Entry 8AG4 (electron microscopy, 2.46 A resolution); this record covers chains A and B of the 4 polymer chains in the assembly.

== Chain A ==
Name: X-ray repair cross-complementing protein 6
Source organism: Homo sapiens
Notes: EC 3.6.4.-, 4.2.99.-
UniProt: P12956 (XRCC6_HUMAN); residues 1-609 here = UniProt positions 1-609
Amino-acid sequence (651 residues; row label = number of the first residue in the row; numbers below 1 keep their minus sign (Met-41 is residue -41)):
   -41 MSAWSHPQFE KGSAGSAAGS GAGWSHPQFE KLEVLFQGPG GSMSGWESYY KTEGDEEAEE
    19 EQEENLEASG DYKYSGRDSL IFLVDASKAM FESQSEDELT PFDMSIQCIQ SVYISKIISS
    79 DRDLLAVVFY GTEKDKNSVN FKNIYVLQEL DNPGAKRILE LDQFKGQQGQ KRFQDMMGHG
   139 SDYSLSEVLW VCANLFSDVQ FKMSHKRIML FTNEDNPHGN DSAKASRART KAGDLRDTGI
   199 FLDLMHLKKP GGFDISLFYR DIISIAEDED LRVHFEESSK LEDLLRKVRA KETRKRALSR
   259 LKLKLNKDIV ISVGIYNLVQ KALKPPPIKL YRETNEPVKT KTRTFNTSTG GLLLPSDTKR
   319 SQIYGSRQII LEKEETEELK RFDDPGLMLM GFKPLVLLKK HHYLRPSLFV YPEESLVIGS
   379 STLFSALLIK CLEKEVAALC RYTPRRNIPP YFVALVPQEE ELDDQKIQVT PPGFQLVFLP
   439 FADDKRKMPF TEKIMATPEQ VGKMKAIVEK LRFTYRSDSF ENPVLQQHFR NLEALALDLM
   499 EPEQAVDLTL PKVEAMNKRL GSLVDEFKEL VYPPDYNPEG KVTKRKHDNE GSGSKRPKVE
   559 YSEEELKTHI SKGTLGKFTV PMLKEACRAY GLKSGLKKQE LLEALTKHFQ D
Unresolved in the structure: -41 to 32, 535-609
Sequence notes: initiating methionine (-41); expression tag (-40 to 0)
Swiss-Prot annotation at these positions:
  - region: Val578 to Glu583 (Interaction with BAX)
  - active site: Lys31 (Schiff-base intermediate with DNA)
  - modified residue: Ser2 (N-acetylserine), Ser6 (Phosphoserine), Ser27 (Phosphoserine), Lys31 (N6-acetyllysine), Ser51 (Phosphoserine), Ser306 (Phosphoserine), Lys317 (N6-acetyllysine), Lys331 (N6-acetyllysine), Lys338 (N6-acetyllysine), Thr455 (Phosphothreonine), Lys461 (N6-acetyllysine), Ser477 (Phosphoserine), Ser520 (Phosphoserine), Lys539 (N6-acetyllysine), Lys542 (N6-acetyllysine), Lys544 (N6-acetyllysine), Ser550 (Phosphoserine), Lys553 (N6-acetyllysine), Lys556 (N6-acetyllysine), Ser560 (Phosphoserine) and 1 more in UniProt
  - cross-link (Glycyl lysine isopeptide (Lys-Gly)): Lys287 (interchain with G-Cter in SUMO2), Lys317 (interchain with G-Cter in SUMO2), Lys556 (interchain with G-Cter in SUMO2)
  - mutagenesis: Lys31 (K31A: Diminishes the ability to form a Schiff base. Abolishes adduct formation; when associated with A-160 and A-164), Lys160 (K160A: Abolishes adduct formation; when associated with A-31 and A-160), Lys164 (K164A: Abolishes adduct formation; when associated with A-31 and A-164), Lys539 (K539Q: Complete loss of suppression of BAX-induced apoptosis; K539R: No effect on suppression of BAX-induced apoptosis), Lys542 (K542Q: Complete loss of suppression of BAX-induced apoptosis; K542R: No effect on suppression of BAX-induced apoptosis), Lys544 (K544R: No effect on suppression of BAX-induced apoptosis), Lys553 (K553Q: Partial loss of suppression of BAX-induced apoptosis; K553R: No effect on suppression of BAX-induced apoptosis), Lys556 (K556R: No effect on suppression of BAX-induced apoptosis), Lys570 (K570R: Loss of methylation; loss of anti-apoptotic activity; no effect on XRCC5 stabilization)

== Chain B ==
Name: X-ray repair cross-complementing protein 5
Source organism: Homo sapiens
Notes: EC 3.6.4.-
UniProt: P13010 (XRCC5_HUMAN); residue numbers follow UniProt; this construct covers 1-732
Amino-acid sequence (755 residues; each row starts with the number of its first residue; numbers below 1 keep their minus sign (Met-22 is residue -22)):
   -22 MAHHHHHHHH HHGALEVLFQ GPHMVRSGNK AAVVLCMDVG FTMSNSIPGI ESPFEQAKKV
    38 ITMFVQRQVF AENKDEIALV LFGTDGTDNP LSGGDQYQNI TVHRHLMLPD FDLLEDIESK
    98 IQPGSQQADF LDALIVSMDV IQHETIGKKF EKRHIEIFTD LSSRFSKSQL DIIIHSLKKC
   158 DISLQFFLPF SLGKEDGSGD RGDGPFRLGG HGPSFPLKGI TEQQKEGLEI VKMVMISLEG
   218 EDGLDEIYSF SESLRKLCVF KKIERHSIHW PCRLTIGSNL SIRIAAYKSI LQERVKKTWT
   278 VVDAKTLKKE DIQKETVYCL NDDDETEVLK EDIIQGFRYG SDIVPFSKVD EEQMKYKSEG
   338 KCFSVLGFCK SSQVQRRFFM GNQVLKVFAA RDDEAAAVAL SSLIHALDDL DMVAIVRYAY
   398 DKRANPQVGV AFPHIKHNYE CLVYVQLPFM EDLRQYMFSS LKNSKKYAPT EAQLNAVDAL
   458 IDSMSLAKKD EKTDTLEDLF PTTKIPNPRF QRLFQCLLHR ALHPREPLPP IQQHIWNMLN
   518 PPAEVTTKSQ IPLSKIKTLF PLIEAKKKDQ VTAQEIFQDN HEDGPTAKKL KTEQGGAHFS
   578 VSSLAEGSVT SVGSVNPAEN FRVLVKQKKA SFEEASNQLI NHIEQFLDTN ETPYFMKSID
   638 CIRAFREEAI KFSEEQRFNN FLKALQEKVE IKQLNHFWEI VVQDGITLIT KEEASGSSVT
   698 AEEAKKFLAP KDKPSGDTAA VFEEGGDVDD LLDMI
Unresolved in the structure: -22 to -2, 177-180, 190-192, 545-732
Sequence notes: initiating methionine (-22); expression tag (-21 to 0)
Swiss-Prot annotation at these positions:
  - region: Leu138 to Leu165 (Leucine-zipper)
  - motif: Glu720 to Leu728 (EEXXXDL motif)
  - modified residue: Lys144 (N6-acetyllysine), Ser255 (Phosphoserine), Ser258 (Phosphoserine), Lys265 (N6-acetyllysine), Ser318 (Phosphoserine), Lys332 (N6-acetyllysine), Thr535 (Phosphothreonine), Ser577 (Phosphoserine), Ser579 (Phosphoserine), Ser580 (Phosphoserine), Lys660 (N6-acetyllysine), Lys665 (N6-acetyllysine), Thr715 (Phosphothreonine)
  - cross-link (Glycyl lysine isopeptide (Lys-Gly)): Lys195 (interchain with G-Cter in SUMO2), Lys532 (interchain with G-Cter in SUMO2), Lys534 (interchain with G-Cter in SUMO2), Lys566 (interchain with G-Cter in SUMO2), Lys568 (interchain with G-Cter in SUMO2), Lys669 (interchain with G-Cter in SUMO2), Lys688 (interchain with G-Cter in SUMO2)
  - mutagenesis: Glu720 to Glu721 (Abolishes interaction with PRKDC and its recruitment to sites of DNA damage), Asp726 to Asp727 (Abolishes interaction with PRKDC and its recruitment to sites of DNA damage)

== Interface between chain A and chain B ==
Pairs across the interface - 350 pairs, chain A then chain B:
  Ile75(A) - Tyr316(B)
  Arg80(A) - Arg315(B)
  Asn110(A) - Ser318(B)
  Pro111(A) - Gly317(B)
  Pro111(A) - Ser318(B)  hydrogen bond (backbone-backbone)
  Gly112(A) - Ser318(B)
  Ala113(A) - Asp319(B)
  Glu227(A) - Ser436(B)  hydrogen bond
  Phe233(A) - Met434(B)  hydrophobic
  Arg244(A) - Gln432(B)
  Arg247(A) - Gln432(B)
  Ala248(A) - Gln432(B)
  Ala248(A) - Met434(B)
  Thr251(A) - Gln432(B)  hydrogen bond (side chain-backbone)
  Thr251(A) - Tyr433(B)
  Lys253(A) - Tyr433(B)
  Lys253(A) - Met434(B)
  Lys253(A) - Phe435(B)
  Leu263(A) - Leu457(B)  hydrophobic
  Asn264(A) - Leu530(B)
  Asp266(A) - Lys534(B)
  Ile267(A) - Leu530(B)
  Ile267(A) - Lys534(B)
  Ile267(A) - Leu539(B)  hydrophobic
  Val268(A) - Leu539(B)
  Ile269(A) - Leu539(B)  hydrophobic
  Tyr274(A) - Phe435(B)
  Asn275(A) - Arg431(B)
  Leu276(A) - Asp429(B)
  Leu276(A) - Leu430(B)
  Leu276(A) - Arg431(B)  hydrogen bond (backbone-backbone)
  Leu276(A) - Tyr433(B)  hydrophobic
  Val277(A) - Asp429(B)
  Gln278(A) - Asp429(B)  hydrogen bond (backbone-backbone)
  Gln278(A) - Arg431(B)
  Lys279(A) - Asp429(B)
  Ala280(A) - Glu428(B)
  Ala280(A) - Asp429(B)  hydrogen bond (backbone-side chain)
  Pro283(A) - Phe314(B)
  Pro285(A) - Gln312(B)
  Pro285(A) - Gly313(B)
  Pro285(A) - Phe314(B)
  Pro285(A) - Phe323(B)  hydrophobic
  Ile286(A) - Gln312(B)
  Ile286(A) - Gly313(B)  hydrogen bond (backbone-backbone)
  Ile286(A) - Arg315(B)
  Ile286(A) - Ile320(B)  hydrophobic
  Lys287(A) - Gln312(B)
  Leu288(A) - Ile311(B)  hydrophobic
  Leu288(A) - Ile320(B)  hydrophobic
  Tyr289(A) - Cys296(B)
  Tyr289(A) - Leu297(B)
  Tyr289(A) - Asn298(B)  hydrogen bond (side chain-backbone)
  Arg290(A) - Glu308(B)  hydrogen bond (side chain-backbone)
  Arg290(A) - Asp309(B)  salt bridge
  Arg290(A) - Ile311(B)
  Pro295(A) - Asn298(B)
  Lys297(A) - Asn298(B)
  Thr298(A) - Tyr295(B)
  Lys299(A) - Thr293(B)
  Lys299(A) - Val294(B)  hydrogen bond (backbone-backbone)
  Thr300(A) - Glu292(B)
  Arg301(A) - Lys291(B)
  Arg301(A) - Glu292(B)  hydrogen bond (backbone-backbone)
  Thr302(A) - Gln290(B)
  Thr302(A) - Lys291(B)
  Phe303(A) - Ile289(B)
  Phe303(A) - Gln290(B)  hydrogen bond (backbone-backbone)
  Phe303(A) - Glu292(B)
  Asn304(A) - Asp288(B)
  Asn304(A) - Gln290(B)
  Thr305(A) - Glu287(B)  hydrogen bond (side chain-backbone)
  Thr305(A) - Asp288(B)  hydrogen bond (backbone-backbone)
  Thr305(A) - Ile289(B)
  Thr305(A) - Gln290(B)
  Leu311(A) - Ile289(B)  hydrophobic
  Asp315(A) - Asp280(B)
  Asp315(A) - Ala281(B)
  Thr316(A) - Val278(B)
  Thr316(A) - Val279(B)  hydrogen bond (side chain-backbone)
  Lys317(A) - Thr277(B)
  Lys317(A) - Val278(B)
  Lys317(A) - Val279(B)  hydrogen bond (backbone-backbone)
  Arg318(A) - Trp276(B)
  Arg318(A) - Thr277(B)
  Arg318(A) - Val278(B)
  Ser319(A) - Trp276(B)
  Ser319(A) - Thr277(B)  hydrogen bond (backbone-backbone)
  Ser319(A) - Val279(B)
  Gln320(A) - Lys274(B)
  Gln320(A) - Thr275(B)
  Gln320(A) - Trp276(B)
  Gln320(A) - Leu494(B)
  Ile321(A) - Lys274(B)  hydrogen bond (backbone-side chain)
  Tyr322(A) - Phe47(B)
  Tyr322(A) - Lys274(B)
  Tyr322(A) - Leu494(B)  hydrophobic
  Arg325(A) - Phe88(B)
  Arg325(A) - Ala498(B)  hydrogen bond (side chain-backbone)
  Gln326(A) - Leu284(B)  hydrogen bond (side chain-backbone)
  Ile327(A) - Leu494(B)  hydrophobic
  Ile327(A) - Arg497(B)
  Ile328(A) - Leu284(B)  hydrophobic
  Ile328(A) - Arg497(B)  hydrogen bond (backbone-side chain)
  Leu329(A) - Trp276(B)  hydrophobic
  Leu329(A) - Leu505(B)  hydrophobic
  Glu333(A) - Arg497(B)  salt bridge
  Glu333(A) - Leu505(B)
  Thr334(A) - Trp276(B)
  Leu337(A) - Arg489(B)
  Lys338(A) - Arg486(B)
  Arg339(A) - Ile508(B)
  Phe340(A) - Pro485(B)  hydrophobic
  Phe340(A) - Arg489(B)
  Phe340(A) - Ile508(B)  hydrophobic
  Phe340(A) - Ile512(B)  hydrophobic
  Phe340(A) - Trp513(B)
  Asp341(A) - Trp513(B)
  Leu347(A) - Met461(B)  hydrophobic
  Met348(A) - Met461(B)
  Met348(A) - Leu516(B)
  Met348(A) - Pro518(B)
  Gly349(A) - Met461(B)
  Gly349(A) - Leu463(B)
  Phe350(A) - Ile458(B)  hydrophobic
  Phe350(A) - Met461(B)  hydrogen bond (backbone-backbone)
  Phe350(A) - Ser462(B)
  Phe350(A) - Leu463(B)  hydrogen bond (backbone-backbone)
  Lys351(A) - Asp475(B)  salt bridge
  Lys351(A) - Phe477(B)  hydrogen bond (side chain-backbone)
  Pro352(A) - Ala464(B)
  Pro352(A) - Leu473(B)  hydrophobic
  Val354(A) - Leu473(B)  hydrophobic
  Leu355(A) - Ala464(B)  hydrophobic
  Leu355(A) - Leu473(B)  hydrophobic
  Leu355(A) - Asp475(B)
  Lys357(A) - Arg353(B)  hydrogen bond (backbone-side chain)
  Lys358(A) - Ser348(B)
  Lys358(A) - Arg353(B)  hydrogen bond (backbone-side chain)
  Lys358(A) - Phe356(B)
  Lys358(A) - Phe409(B)
  His359(A) - Ile267(B)
  His359(A) - Val361(B)
  His359(A) - His411(B)
  His360(A) - Arg353(B)
  Tyr361(A) - Ile267(B)
  Tyr361(A) - Arg353(B)
  Tyr361(A) - Phe356(B)
  Tyr361(A) - Met357(B)  hydrogen bond (side chain-backbone)
  Tyr361(A) - Gly358(B)  hydrogen bond (side chain-backbone)
  Tyr361(A) - Val361(B)
  Tyr361(A) - Val422(B)  hydrophobic
  Leu362(A) - Asn359(B)
  Pro364(A) - Gly358(B)
  Phe367(A) - Phe435(B)  hydrophobic
  Tyr369(A) - Phe435(B)  hydrophobic
  Tyr369(A) - Ser436(B)  hydrogen bond (side chain-backbone)
  Pro370(A) - Leu438(B)  hydrophobic
  Glu372(A) - Tyr444(B)
  Ser373(A) - Ala542(B)
  Leu374(A) - Glu541(B)
  Leu374(A) - Ala542(B)  hydrogen bond (backbone-backbone)
  Val375(A) - Leu539(B)  hydrophobic
  Val375(A) - Ile540(B)
  Ile376(A) - Pro538(B)
  Ile376(A) - Leu539(B)
  Ile376(A) - Ile540(B)  hydrogen bond (backbone-backbone)
  Gly377(A) - Pro538(B)
  Gly377(A) - Leu539(B)
  Ser378(A) - Leu539(B)
  Ser379(A) - Tyr444(B)
  Thr380(A) - Tyr444(B)
  Thr380(A) - Phe537(B)
  Leu381(A) - Phe537(B)  hydrophobic
  Phe382(A) - Leu438(B)  hydrophobic
  Ser383(A) - Leu438(B)
  Ser383(A) - Tyr444(B)
  Ala384(A) - Val454(B)
  Lys388(A) - Leu451(B)
  Lys388(A) - Val454(B)
  Lys388(A) - Asp455(B)  salt bridge
  Lys388(A) - Ile458(B)
  Cys389(A) - Ile458(B)  hydrophobic
  Lys392(A) - Asp455(B)  salt bridge
  Lys392(A) - Ile458(B)
  Lys392(A) - Asp459(B)  salt bridge
  Val394(A) - Ile458(B)  hydrophobic
  Leu397(A) - Leu463(B)  hydrophobic
  Leu397(A) - Phe477(B)  hydrophobic
  Leu397(A) - Thr479(B)
  Arg399(A) - Trp513(B)
  Arg399(A) - Leu516(B)  hydrogen bond (side chain-backbone)
  Arg399(A) - Asn517(B)  hydrogen bond
  Pro407(A) - Arg486(B)
  Tyr409(A) - Gln269(B)  hydrogen bond
  Phe410(A) - Phe477(B)  hydrophobic
  Phe410(A) - Thr479(B)
  Phe410(A) - Leu516(B)
  Glu418(A) - Ser437(B)
  Gln426(A) - Met434(B)
  Gln426(A) - Phe435(B)  hydrogen bond (side chain-backbone)
  Val427(A) - Arg354(B)  hydrogen bond (backbone-side chain)
  Thr428(A) - Arg354(B)  hydrogen bond
  Pro429(A) - Phe435(B)  hydrophobic
  Pro430(A) - Ser436(B)
  Gln433(A) - Arg353(B)
  Gln433(A) - Arg354(B)
  Val435(A) - Arg353(B)
  Leu437(A) - Thr479(B)
  Pro438(A) - Thr479(B)
  Pro438(A) - Thr480(B)
  Phe439(A) - Thr480(B)
  Phe439(A) - Ile482(B)
  Phe439(A) - Pro483(B)
  Phe439(A) - Asn484(B)
  Phe439(A) - Pro485(B)
  Ala440(A) - Leu234(B)
  Ala440(A) - Thr480(B)
  Ala440(A) - Lys481(B)
  Ala440(A) - Ile482(B)  hydrogen bond (backbone-backbone)
  Asp441(A) - Arg44(B)  salt bridge
  Asp441(A) - Leu234(B)
  Asp441(A) - Glu270(B)
  Asp441(A) - Asn484(B)  hydrogen bond (side chain-backbone)
  Asp441(A) - Phe487(B)
  Asp442(A) - Ser266(B)
  Asp442(A) - Ile267(B)
  Asp442(A) - Leu268(B)  hydrogen bond (backbone-backbone)
  Asp442(A) - Gln269(B)
  Asp442(A) - Glu270(B)  hydrogen bond (side chain-backbone)
  Lys443(A) - Ser266(B)
  Lys443(A) - Ile267(B)
  Lys443(A) - Thr480(B)
  Arg444(A) - Met1(B)
  Arg444(A) - Arg3(B)
  Arg444(A) - Lys265(B)
  Arg444(A) - Ser266(B)  hydrogen bond (backbone-backbone)
  Arg444(A) - Leu268(B)  hydrogen bond (side chain-backbone)
  Arg444(A) - Gln269(B)
  Arg444(A) - Glu270(B)  salt bridge
  Lys445(A) - Glu241(B)  hydrogen bond (side chain-backbone)
  Lys445(A) - Arg242(B)
  Lys445(A) - His243(B)
  Met446(A) - Tyr264(B)  hydrophobic
  Met446(A) - Lys265(B)
  Met446(A) - Ser266(B)
  Met446(A) - Lys363(B)
  Met446(A) - Phe365(B)  hydrophobic
  Pro447(A) - His243(B)
  Pro447(A) - Tyr264(B)
  Thr449(A) - Asn415(B)
  Lys451(A) - Ile412(B)
  Lys451(A) - Lys413(B)  hydrogen bond (side chain-backbone)
  Lys451(A) - His414(B)
  Lys451(A) - Asn415(B)
  Lys451(A) - Tyr416(B)
  Lys451(A) - Glu417(B)  salt bridge
  Ile452(A) - Ala374(B)  hydrophobic
  Ile452(A) - Val375(B)  hydrophobic
  Ile452(A) - Ser378(B)  hydrogen bond (backbone-side chain)
  Ile452(A) - Glu417(B)
  Met453(A) - Ser378(B)
  Met453(A) - His382(B)
  Met453(A) - Glu417(B)
  Ala454(A) - Val375(B)
  Ala454(A) - Ser378(B)  hydrogen bond (backbone-side chain)
  Ala454(A) - Ser379(B)
  Gln458(A) - Val375(B)
  Gln458(A) - Ser379(B)
  Val459(A) - Ser379(B)
  Val459(A) - His382(B)
  Val459(A) - Ala383(B)
  Val459(A) - Asp386(B)
  Met462(A) - Ile253(B)  hydrophobic
  Met462(A) - Ser379(B)
  Met462(A) - Leu380(B)  hydrophobic
  Met462(A) - Ala383(B)  hydrophobic
  Lys463(A) - Ala383(B)
  Lys463(A) - Asp386(B)  salt bridge
  Lys463(A) - Leu387(B)
  Val466(A) - Phe345(B)  hydrophobic
  Val466(A) - Met389(B)  hydrophobic
  Glu467(A) - Leu387(B)
  Glu467(A) - Met389(B)
  Leu469(A) - Ile253(B)  hydrophobic
  Leu469(A) - Phe345(B)  hydrogen bond (backbone-backbone)
  Arg470(A) - Phe345(B)
  Arg470(A) - Lys347(B)
  Arg470(A) - Met389(B)  hydrogen bond
  Phe471(A) - Leu343(B)
  Phe471(A) - Gly344(B)
  Phe471(A) - Phe345(B)  hydrogen bond (backbone-backbone)
  Phe471(A) - Cys346(B)
  Thr472(A) - Gln350(B)
  Tyr473(A) - Cys346(B)  hydrophobic
  Tyr473(A) - Gln350(B)  hydrogen bond (backbone-side chain)
  Tyr473(A) - Val351(B)  hydrophobic
  Tyr473(A) - Leu424(B)
  Ser475(A) - Phe355(B)
  Ser475(A) - Leu430(B)
  Asp476(A) - Met427(B)
  Asp476(A) - Leu430(B)
  Phe478(A) - Val405(B)  hydrophobic
  Phe478(A) - Phe426(B)
  Phe478(A) - Met427(B)  hydrogen bond (backbone-backbone)
  Glu479(A) - Phe426(B)
  Glu479(A) - Met427(B)
  Glu479(A) - Glu428(B)
  Asn480(A) - Phe426(B)
  Asn480(A) - Glu428(B)  hydrogen bond (backbone-side chain)
  Pro481(A) - Tyr333(B)  hydrophobic
  Val482(A) - Tyr333(B)  hydrophobic
  Val482(A) - Asn402(B)
  Gln484(A) - Glu428(B)
  Phe487(A) - Tyr316(B)
  Asn489(A) - Gln330(B)  hydrogen bond (side chain-backbone)
  Asn489(A) - Met331(B)
  Leu490(A) - Phe314(B)  hydrophobic
  Leu490(A) - Tyr316(B)  hydrophobic
  Glu491(A) - Tyr316(B)  hydrogen bond
  Leu493(A) - Val321(B)  hydrophobic
  Leu493(A) - Lys325(B)
  Leu493(A) - Val326(B)  hydrophobic
  Leu493(A) - Gln330(B)
  Ala494(A) - Asp319(B)
  Ala494(A) - Val321(B)  hydrophobic
  Glu499(A) - Gln330(B)
  Asp505(A) - Tyr333(B)  hydrogen bond
  Asp505(A) - Arg394(B)  salt bridge
  Thr507(A) - Leu343(B)
  Thr507(A) - Arg394(B)  hydrogen bond (backbone-side chain)
  Thr507(A) - Val405(B)
  Thr507(A) - Phe426(B)
  Pro509(A) - Ser341(B)
  Pro509(A) - Leu343(B)
  Val511(A) - Ser255(B)
  Met514(A) - Gly254(B)
  Met514(A) - Val342(B)
  Asn515(A) - Gly254(B)
  Asn515(A) - Ser255(B)  hydrogen bond (side chain-backbone)
  Asn515(A) - Asn256(B)
  Val522(A) - Asn256(B)
  Phe525(A) - Ser379(B)
  Lys526(A) - Asn256(B)
  Val529(A) - Ala372(B)
  Val529(A) - Val375(B)  hydrophobic
  Val529(A) - Ala376(B)
  Tyr530(A) - Ser258(B)  hydrogen bond (side chain-backbone)
  Tyr530(A) - Ala372(B)  hydrophobic
  Pro531(A) - Ala372(B)
Also at the interface, not in a pair above, chain A (188 interface residues in all): Ile72, Ile76, Lys249, Arg252, Arg254, Pro284, Val296, Gly323, Glu336, Arg363, Ser365, Leu385, Ile387, Glu391, Gln416, Glu417, Phe436, Ile465, Leu483, His486, Leu508, Leu518
Also at the interface, not in a pair above, chain B (181 interface residues in all): Val46, Glu49, Leu257, Ile259, Lys273, Ile310, Glu336, Gln360, Glu371, Leu384, Ile392, Pro403, Val420, Pro425, Lys439, Pro446, Pro478, Leu490, Cys493, Lys544

== Overview ==
188 residues of chain A face 181 of chain B across their interface; the contacts include 59 hydrogen bonds and
11 salt bridges. Polar contacts include Arg290(A)-Asp309(B), Glu333(A)-Arg497(B) and Lys351(A)-Asp475(B).
Chain A is X-ray repair cross-complementing protein 6 and chain B is X-ray repair cross-complementing protein
5, both from Homo sapiens; the structure, Vaccinia C16 protein bound to Ku70/Ku80, was determined by electron
microscopy, deposited together with 8AG3 and 8AG5.
